6TE5 - chains A and B; structure by X-ray diffraction, 3.25 A resolution.

== Chain A (and B) ==
Protein: Aldehyde dehydrogenase family 1 member A3
Source organism: Homo sapiens
Notes: EC 1.2.1.36; chain B of this document is another copy of the same molecule, construct and numbering; everything in this record applies to it too
UniProt: P47895 (AL1A3_HUMAN); residue numbers follow UniProt; this construct covers 1-512
Amino-acid sequence (512 residues; row label = number of the first residue in the row):
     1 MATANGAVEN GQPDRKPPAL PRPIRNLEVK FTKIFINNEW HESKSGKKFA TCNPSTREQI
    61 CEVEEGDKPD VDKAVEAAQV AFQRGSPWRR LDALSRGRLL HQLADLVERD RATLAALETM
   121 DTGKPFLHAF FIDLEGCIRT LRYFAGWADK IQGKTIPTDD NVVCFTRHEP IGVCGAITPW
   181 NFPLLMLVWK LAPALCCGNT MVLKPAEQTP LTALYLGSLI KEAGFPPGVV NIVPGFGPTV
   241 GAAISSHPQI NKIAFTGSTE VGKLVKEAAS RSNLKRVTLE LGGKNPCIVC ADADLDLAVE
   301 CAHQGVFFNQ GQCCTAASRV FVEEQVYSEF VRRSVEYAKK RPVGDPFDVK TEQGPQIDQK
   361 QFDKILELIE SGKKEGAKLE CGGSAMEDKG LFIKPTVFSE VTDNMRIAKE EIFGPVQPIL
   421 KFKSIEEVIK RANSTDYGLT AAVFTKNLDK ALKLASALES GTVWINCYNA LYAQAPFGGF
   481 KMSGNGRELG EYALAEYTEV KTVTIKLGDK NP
Not modelled in the structure: 1-23, 509-512 (chain B: 1-24, 387-391, 509-512)
Small-molecule neighbours:
  - N4Q (6-(3,5-dimethoxyphenyl)-2-(4-methoxyphenyl)imidazo[1,2-a]pyridine): Phe131, Ile132, Glu135, Gly136, Thr140, Leu185, Trp189, Phe308, Asn469, Leu471, Tyr472, Ala473, Leu489
  - NAD (nicotinamide-adenine-dinucleotide): Ile177, Thr178, Pro179, Trp180, Asn181, Lys204, Pro205, Ala206, Glu207, Gln208, Phe236, Gly237, Pro238, Gly241, Ala242, Phe255, Thr256, Gly257, Ser258, Val261, Leu264, Val265, Asp358

== Interface between chain A and chain B ==
Contacting residue pairs - 124 pairs, chain A then chain B:
  Arg84(A) - Glu426(B)  salt bridge
  Arg84(A) - Ile429(B)
  Arg84(A) - Lys453(B)
  Arg84(A) - Ala457(B)
  Lys154(A) - Glu491(B)  salt bridge
  Lys154(A) - Tyr492(B)
  Ile156(A) - Gln474(B)
  Pro157(A) - Gln474(B)
  Thr158(A) - Tyr472(B)
  Thr158(A) - Gln474(B)
  Asp159(A) - Tyr472(B)  hydrogen bond
  Val162(A) - Tyr472(B)
  Cys164(A) - Ala475(B)  hydrophobic
  Thr166(A) - Pro476(B)
  Thr166(A) - Tyr492(B)  hydrogen bond
  Arg167(A) - Ser456(B)
  His168(A) - Tyr492(B)  hydrogen bond
  Glu169(A) - Ser456(B)
  Lys263(A) - Ser270(B)
  Lys263(A) - Arg271(B)  hydrogen bond (side chain-backbone)
  Lys266(A) - Ser270(B)
  Lys266(A) - Leu274(B)
  Lys266(A) - Lys275(B)
  Glu267(A) - Glu267(B)
  Glu267(A) - Ser270(B)
  Glu267(A) - Arg271(B)  salt bridge
  Ser270(A) - Lys263(B)
  Ser270(A) - Lys266(B)
  Ser270(A) - Glu267(B)
  Ser270(A) - Ser270(B)
  Arg271(A) - Lys263(B)  hydrogen bond (backbone-side chain)
  Arg271(A) - Glu267(B)
  Ser272(A) - Lys263(B)
  Asn273(A) - Lys263(B)
  Asn273(A) - Met482(B)
  Leu274(A) - Lys266(B)
  Leu274(A) - Leu279(B)  hydrophobic
  Leu274(A) - Leu281(B)  hydrophobic
  Leu274(A) - Met482(B)  hydrophobic
  Lys275(A) - Lys266(B)  hydrogen bond (backbone-side chain)
  Arg276(A) - Asn485(B)
  Glu426(A) - Arg84(B)  salt bridge
  Ile429(A) - Arg84(B)
  Ala455(A) - Lys501(B)  hydrogen bond (backbone-side chain)
  Ser456(A) - Arg167(B)  hydrogen bond
  Ser456(A) - Glu169(B)
  Ser456(A) - Lys501(B)  hydrogen bond (backbone-side chain)
  Ala457(A) - Arg84(B)
  Leu458(A) - Lys501(B)  hydrogen bond (backbone-side chain)
  Ser460(A) - Lys501(B)
  Gly461(A) - Val500(B)
  Gly461(A) - Lys501(B)
  Gly461(A) - Thr502(B)  hydrogen bond (backbone-backbone)
  Thr462(A) - Thr502(B)
  Val463(A) - Lys501(B)
  Val463(A) - Thr502(B)  hydrogen bond (backbone-backbone)
  Val463(A) - Val503(B)
  Val463(A) - Thr504(B)  hydrogen bond (backbone-backbone)
  Trp464(A) - Thr504(B)
  Ile465(A) - Thr504(B)  hydrogen bond (backbone-backbone)
  Ile465(A) - Ile505(B)
  Ile465(A) - Lys506(B)  hydrogen bond (backbone-backbone)
  Asn466(A) - Lys506(B)
  Cys467(A) - Thr504(B)  hydrogen bond (side chain-backbone)
  Cys467(A) - Lys506(B)
  Ala470(A) - Thr504(B)
  Tyr472(A) - Thr158(B)
  Tyr472(A) - Asp159(B)  hydrogen bond
  Tyr472(A) - Val162(B)
  Gln474(A) - Ile156(B)
  Gln474(A) - Pro157(B)
  Gln474(A) - Thr158(B)
  Ala475(A) - Ile156(B)  hydrophobic
  Ala475(A) - Cys164(B)  hydrophobic
  Ala475(A) - Thr502(B)
  Pro476(A) - Ile156(B)
  Pro476(A) - Thr166(B)
  Pro476(A) - Thr502(B)  hydrogen bond (backbone-side chain)
  Gly479(A) - Arg276(B)  hydrogen bond (backbone-side chain)
  Gly479(A) - Glu499(B)
  Phe480(A) - Glu169(B)
  Phe480(A) - Arg276(B)
  Phe480(A) - Glu499(B)
  Phe480(A) - Val500(B)
  Lys481(A) - Arg276(B)  hydrogen bond (backbone-side chain)
  Met482(A) - Asn273(B)
  Gly484(A) - Arg276(B)  hydrogen bond (backbone-side chain)
  Asn485(A) - Leu274(B)  hydrogen bond (side chain-backbone)
  Asn485(A) - Arg276(B)
  Arg487(A) - Glu499(B)  salt bridge
  Arg487(A) - Val500(B)  hydrogen bond (side chain-backbone)
  Glu491(A) - Lys154(B)  salt bridge
  Tyr492(A) - Lys154(B)
  Tyr492(A) - Thr166(B)  hydrogen bond
  Tyr492(A) - His168(B)  hydrogen bond
  Tyr492(A) - Val500(B)  hydrophobic
  Glu499(A) - Gly479(B)
  Glu499(A) - Phe480(B)
  Glu499(A) - Arg487(B)
  Val500(A) - Gly461(B)
  Val500(A) - Phe480(B)
  Val500(A) - Arg487(B)  hydrogen bond (backbone-side chain)
  Val500(A) - Tyr492(B)  hydrophobic
  Lys501(A) - Ala455(B)  hydrogen bond (side chain-backbone)
  Lys501(A) - Ser456(B)  hydrogen bond (side chain-backbone)
  Lys501(A) - Leu458(B)  hydrogen bond (side chain-backbone)
  Lys501(A) - Ser460(B)
  Lys501(A) - Gly461(B)
  Lys501(A) - Val463(B)
  Lys501(A) - Arg487(B)
  Thr502(A) - Gly461(B)  hydrogen bond (backbone-backbone)
  Thr502(A) - Thr462(B)
  Thr502(A) - Val463(B)  hydrogen bond (backbone-backbone)
  Thr502(A) - Ala475(B)
  Thr502(A) - Pro476(B)  hydrogen bond (side chain-backbone)
  Val503(A) - Val463(B)
  Thr504(A) - Val463(B)  hydrogen bond (backbone-backbone)
  Thr504(A) - Trp464(B)
  Thr504(A) - Ile465(B)  hydrogen bond (backbone-backbone)
  Thr504(A) - Cys467(B)
  Ile505(A) - Ile465(B)  hydrophobic
  Lys506(A) - Ile465(B)  hydrogen bond (backbone-backbone)
  Lys506(A) - Asn466(B)
  Lys506(A) - Cys467(B)
Interface residues without a listed pair, chain A (63 interface residues in all): Gln83, Gly153, Leu279, Leu281, Leu452
Interface residues without a listed pair, chain B (62 interface residues in all): Gly153, Ser272, Lys430, Ala470, Lys481

== Summary ==
63 residues of chain A face 62 of chain B across their interface, with 35 hydrogen bonds and 6 salt bridges.
Among the polar pairs are Arg84(A)-Glu426(B), Lys154(A)-Glu491(B) and Glu267(A)-Arg271(B). Ligands of chain A:
NAD and compound N4Q.
Both chains are Aldehyde dehydrogenase family 1 member A3 (Homo sapiens). Entry 6TE5 (Crystal structure of
human Aldehyde dehydrogenase 1A3 in complex with LQ43 inhibitor compound) was determined by X-ray diffraction,
deposited together with 6S6W.
